Entry 7L2U (electron microscopy, 3.47 A resolution); this record covers chains E and C of the 6 polymer chains in the assembly.

Chain E:
Molecule: Tau-theraphotoxin-Hs1a
From: Cyriopagopus schmidti
Reference sequence: P0CH43 (DKTX_CYRSC); numbering as in UniProt (aligned over 1-75)
Sequence (76 residues; row label = number of the first residue in the row; numbering starts at 0):
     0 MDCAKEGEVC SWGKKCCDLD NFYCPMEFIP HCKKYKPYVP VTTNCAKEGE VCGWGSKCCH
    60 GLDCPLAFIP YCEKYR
Disordered / not traced: 0
Construct notes: initiating methionine (0)
Disulfides: Cys2-Cys16, Cys9-Cys23, Cys15-Cys31, Cys44-Cys58, Cys51-Cys63, Cys57-Cys71
UniProt features mapped onto this chain:
  - site: Trp11 (Interacts with TRPV1 (reaches into the void formed by S4, S6 and pore-helix)), Met25 (Important residue for activation of TRPV1), Phe27 (Interacts with TRPV1 (reaches into the void formed by S4, S6 and pore-helix)), Trp53 (Interacts with TRPV1 (reaches into the void formed by S4, S6 and pore-helix)), Leu65 (Important residue for activation of TRPV1), Phe67 (Interacts with TRPV1 (reaches into the void formed by S4, S6 and pore-helix))

Chain C:
Molecule: Transient receptor potential cation channel subfamily V member 1
From: Rattus norvegicus
Reference sequence: O35433 (TRPV1_RAT); residue numbers follow UniProt; this construct covers 110-603, 627-764
Sequence (637 residues; row label = number of the first residue in the row; note: 23 numbers in that range are skipped by the numbering (no residue carries them; nothing is unmodelled there)):
   105 GAMGSRLYDR RSIFDAVAQS NCQELESLLP FLQRSKKRLT DSEFKDPETG KTCLLKAMLN
   165 LHNGQNDTIA LLLDVARKTD SLKQFVNASY TDSYYKGQTA LHIAIERRNM TLVTLLVENG
   225 ADVQAAANGD FFKKTKGRPG FYFGELPLSL AACTNQLAIV KFLLQNSWQP ADISARDSVG
   285 NTVLHALVEV ADNTVDNTKF VTSMYNEILI LGAKLHPTLK LEEITNRKGL TPLALAASSG
   345 KIGVLAYILQ REIHEPECRH LSRKFTEWAY GPVHSSLYDL SCIDTCEKNS VLEVIAYSSS
   405 ETPNRHDMLL VEPLNRLLQD KWDRFVKRIF YFNFFVYCLY MIIFTAAAYY RPVEGLPPYK
   465 LKNTVGDYFR VTGEILSVSG GVYFFFRGIQ YFLQRRPSLK SLFVDSYSEI LFFVQSLFML
   525 VSVVLYFSQR KEYVASMVFS LAMGWTNMLY YTRGFQQMGI YAVMIEKMIL RDLCRFMFVY
   585 LVFLFGFSTA VVTLIEDGK
   627 YNSLYSTCLE LFKFTIGMGD LEFTENYDFK AVFIILLLAY VILTYILLLN MLIALMGETV
   687 NKIAQESKNI WKLQRAITIL DTEKSFLKCM RKAFRSGKLL QVGFTPDGKD DYRWCFRVDE
   747 VNWTTWNTNV GIINEDPG
Disordered / not traced: 105-186, 239-242, 752-764
Construct notes: expression tag (105-109)
Ion coordination: Na+: Gly643 (shared with 1 residue of chain A; 1 residue of chain D)
Residues lining bound ligands:
  - XJ7 ((2S)-1-(butanoyloxy)-3-{[(R)-hydroxy{[(1r,2R,3S,4S,5R,6S)-2,3,4,5,6-pentahydroxycyclohexyl]oxy}phosphoryl]oxy}propan-2-yl tridecanoate): Arg409, Val508, Asp509, Ser510, Tyr511, Ser512, Leu515, Met547, Thr550, Leu553, Tyr554, Arg557, Glu570, Ile573, Leu574, Ile696, Leu699, Gln700, Ile703
  - XKP ((11R,14S)-17-amino-14-hydroxy-8,14-dioxo-9,13,15-trioxa-14lambda~5~-phosphaheptadecan-11-yl decanoate): Leu585, Leu588, Leu630, Tyr631, Cys634, Leu635, Phe638
UniProt features mapped onto this chain:
  - region: Glu684 to Phe712 (AD)
  - motif: Gly643 to Asp646 (Selectivity filter)
  - binding site (ATP): Arg115, Lys155, Lys160, Asn164, Tyr199 to Gln202, Glu210, Arg211
  - binding site (resiniferatoxin): Tyr511, Ser512, Thr550, Arg557
  - binding site (Na(+)): Gly643
  - binding site (Ca(2+)): Asp646
  - modified residue: Ser116 (Phosphoserine), Thr144 (Phosphothreonine), Thr370 (Phosphothreonine), Ser502 (Phosphoserine), Thr704 (Phosphothreonine)
Reported in the primary citation:
  - binding site for Na+: Gly643

Chain E / chain C interface:
Pairs across the interface - 13 pairs, chain E then chain C:
  Ser10(E) - Asp654(C)
  Ser10(E) - Phe655(C)
  Ser10(E) - Lys656(C)  hydrogen bond (side chain-backbone)
  Ser10(E) - Ala657(C)
  Trp11(E) - Asp654(C)
  Trp11(E) - Val658(C)  hydrophobic
  Gly12(E) - Asp654(C)  hydrogen bond (backbone-backbone)
  Gly12(E) - Phe655(C)
  Lys13(E) - Asp654(C)  hydrogen bond (backbone-backbone)
  Lys14(E) - Asn652(C)
  Lys14(E) - Asp654(C)  salt bridge
  Leu18(E) - Asn652(C)
  Met25(E) - Phe649(C)  hydrophobic
Interface residues without a listed pair, chain C (9 interface residues in all): Tyr653, Ile660

Summary:
7 residues of chain E and 9 residues of chain C are in contact; the contacts include 3 hydrogen bonds and 1
salt bridge. Polar pairs include Lys14(E)-Asp654(C), Ser10(E)-Lys656(C) and Gly12(E)-Asp654(C). Ligands of
chain C: compound XKP and compound XJ7. From the paper: a binding site for Na+ at Gly643(C).
Chain E is Tau-theraphotoxin-Hs1a (Cyriopagopus schmidti) and chain C is Transient receptor potential cation
channel subfamily V member 1 (Rattus norvegicus); the structure, cryo-EM structure of DkTx-bound minimal TRPV1
in open state, was determined by electron microscopy (same publication as 7L2M, 7L2R and 7L2T).
